9B2T - chains J and H of the 11 polymer chains in the assembly; structure by electron microscopy, 2.99 A resolution.

[Chain J]
Molecule: 601 DNA
Organism: synthetic construct
Sequence (185 nucleotides; numbered -92 to 92; the number before each row is that of its first residue; numbers below 1 keep their minus sign (DG-92 is residue -92)):
   -92 GTCGCTGTTC GCGACCGGCA ATCGATGTAT ATATCTGACA CGTGCCTGGA GACTAGGGAG
   -32 TAATCCCCTT GGCGGTTAAA ACGCGGGGGA CAGCGCGTAC GTGCGTTTAA GCGGTGCTAG
    28 AGCTGTCTAC GACCAATTGA GCGGCCTCGG CACCGGGATT CTGATGGGCG GCCGCGTATA
    88 GGGTC
Unresolved in the structure: -92 to -79, 79-92

[Chain H]
Molecule: Histone H2B 1.1
Organism: Xenopus laevis
Reference sequence: P02281 (H2B11_XENLA); residues 1-122 here correspond to UniProt positions 5-126 (UniProt number = residue number + 4)
Sequence (123 residues; numbered 0 to 122; the number before each row is that of its first residue; numbering starts at 0):
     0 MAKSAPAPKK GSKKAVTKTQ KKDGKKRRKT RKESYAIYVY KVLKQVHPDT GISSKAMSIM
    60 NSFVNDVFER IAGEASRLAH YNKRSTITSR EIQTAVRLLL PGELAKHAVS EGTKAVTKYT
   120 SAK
Unresolved in the structure: 0-25, 122
Sequence notes: initiating methionine (0); engineered mutation Thr29 (Ser33 in P02281)

[How chain J and chain H interact]
Contacting residue pairs (12; chain J residue first):
  DC-54(J) with Ser52(H), phosphate contact; Ser53(H), hydrogen bond to the phosphate
  DA-53(J) with Tyr39(H), hydrogen bond to the phosphate; Gly50(H), phosphate contact; Ile51(H), hydrogen bond to the phosphate
  DG-35(J) with Ser84(H), hydrogen bond to the phosphate
  DA-34(J) with Ser84(H), hydrogen bond to the phosphate; Thr85(H), phosphate contact
  DG29(J) with Arg26(H), base contact
  DC30(J) with Arg26(H), hydrogen bond to the base; Thr29(H), hydrogen bond to the phosphate
  DT31(J) with Arg27(H), phosphate contact
Other interface residues (no listed pair), chain J (9 interface residues in all): DG-45, DG-33
Other interface residues (no listed pair), chain H (12 interface residues in all): Arg30, Arg83

[Overview]
Chain J and chain H form an interface of 9 and 12 residues respectively, with 7 hydrogen bonds. Polar contacts
include DC30(J)-Arg26(H), DC-54(J)-Ser53(H) and DA-53(J)-Tyr39(H).
Here chain J is 601 DNA (synthetic construct) and chain H is Histone H2B 1.1 (Xenopus laevis). Entry 9B2T
(Haspin bound to nucleosome in position 2) was determined by electron microscopy (same publication as 9B2S and
9B2U).
